Entry 6MG2 (X-ray diffraction, 1.93 A resolution); this record covers chains A and C of the 4 polymer chains in the assembly.

# Chain A
Molecule: CCAAT/enhancer-binding protein beta
Organism: Homo sapiens
UniProtKB: P17676 (CEBPB_HUMAN), isoform P17676-2; residues 269-344 here correspond to UniProt positions 246-321 (UniProt number = residue number - 23)
Sequence (78 residues; numbered 267 to 344; the number before each row is that of its first residue):
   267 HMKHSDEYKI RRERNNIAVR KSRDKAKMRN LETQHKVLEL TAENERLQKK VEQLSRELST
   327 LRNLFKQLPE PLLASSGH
Unresolved in the structure: 267, 333-344
Sequence notes: expression tag (267-268)
Reported in the primary citation:
  - mutagenesis - V285A: decreased binding to unmodified oligo
  - mutagenesis - V285A (7-fold): increased binding to 5mC

# Chain C
Molecule: 16-bp methylated oligonucleotide
Sequence (16 nucleotides; numbered 1 to 16; the number before each row is that of its first residue):
     1 TATATTGCGC AATATA
Modified / non-standard residues: 5CM (5-methyl-2'-deoxy-cytidine-5'-monophosphate) at position 8; 5CM (5-methyl-2'-deoxy-cytidine-5'-monophosphate) at position 10

# Chain A / chain C interface
Residue-residue contacts (16; chain A residue first):
  Lys269(A) - DA11(C)  salt bridge to the phosphate
  Tyr274(A) - DA11(C)  hydrogen bond to the phosphate
  Arg278(A) - 5CM_10(C)  salt bridge to the phosphate
  Arg278(A) - DA11(C)  hydrogen bond to the base
  Asn281(A) - 5CM_10(C)  base contact
  Asn281(A) - DA11(C)  hydrogen bond to the base
  Asn281(A) - DA12(C)  base contact
  Asn282(A) - DG9(C)  sugar contact
  Asn282(A) - 5CM_10(C)  hydrogen bond to the phosphate
  Val285(A) - 5CM_10(C)  base contact
  Val285(A) - DA11(C)  base contact
  Arg286(A) - 5CM_8(C)  phosphate contact
  Arg289(A) - 5CM_8(C)  base contact
  Arg289(A) - DG9(C)  hydrogen bond to the base
  Arg289(A) - 5CM_10(C)  base contact
  Lys293(A) - DG7(C)  phosphate contact

# In short
Chain A and chain C form an interface of 9 and 6 residues respectively; the contacts include 5 hydrogen bonds
and 2 salt bridges. Polar contacts include Arg278(A)-DA11(C), Asn281(A)-DA11(C) and Arg289(A)-DG9(C). The
paper reports that V285A of chain A reduces binding to unmodified oligo; V285A of chain A increases binding to
5mC.
Chain A is CCAAT/enhancer-binding protein beta (Homo sapiens) and chain C is 16-bp methylated oligonucleotide;
the structure, C-terminal bZIP domain of human C/EBPbeta with 16bp Methylated Oligonucleotide Containing
Consensus Recognition Sequence-C2221 Crystal Form, was determined by X-ray diffraction, deposited together
with 6MG1 and 6MG3.
